Entry 8B5R (electron microscopy, 6.10 A resolution (low resolution: residue-level contacts below are approximate; hydrogen-bond / salt-bridge calls are withheld)); this record covers chains A and B of the 11 polymer chains in the assembly.

[Chain A (and B)]
Protein: Transitional endoplasmic reticulum ATPase
Organism: Homo sapiens
Notes: EC 3.6.4.6; chain B of this document is another copy of the same molecule, construct and numbering; everything in this record applies to it too
Reference sequence: P55072 (TERA_HUMAN); numbering as in UniProt (aligned over 2-806)
Sequence (812 residues; row label = number of the first residue in the row; numbers below 1 keep their minus sign (Met-5 is residue -5)):
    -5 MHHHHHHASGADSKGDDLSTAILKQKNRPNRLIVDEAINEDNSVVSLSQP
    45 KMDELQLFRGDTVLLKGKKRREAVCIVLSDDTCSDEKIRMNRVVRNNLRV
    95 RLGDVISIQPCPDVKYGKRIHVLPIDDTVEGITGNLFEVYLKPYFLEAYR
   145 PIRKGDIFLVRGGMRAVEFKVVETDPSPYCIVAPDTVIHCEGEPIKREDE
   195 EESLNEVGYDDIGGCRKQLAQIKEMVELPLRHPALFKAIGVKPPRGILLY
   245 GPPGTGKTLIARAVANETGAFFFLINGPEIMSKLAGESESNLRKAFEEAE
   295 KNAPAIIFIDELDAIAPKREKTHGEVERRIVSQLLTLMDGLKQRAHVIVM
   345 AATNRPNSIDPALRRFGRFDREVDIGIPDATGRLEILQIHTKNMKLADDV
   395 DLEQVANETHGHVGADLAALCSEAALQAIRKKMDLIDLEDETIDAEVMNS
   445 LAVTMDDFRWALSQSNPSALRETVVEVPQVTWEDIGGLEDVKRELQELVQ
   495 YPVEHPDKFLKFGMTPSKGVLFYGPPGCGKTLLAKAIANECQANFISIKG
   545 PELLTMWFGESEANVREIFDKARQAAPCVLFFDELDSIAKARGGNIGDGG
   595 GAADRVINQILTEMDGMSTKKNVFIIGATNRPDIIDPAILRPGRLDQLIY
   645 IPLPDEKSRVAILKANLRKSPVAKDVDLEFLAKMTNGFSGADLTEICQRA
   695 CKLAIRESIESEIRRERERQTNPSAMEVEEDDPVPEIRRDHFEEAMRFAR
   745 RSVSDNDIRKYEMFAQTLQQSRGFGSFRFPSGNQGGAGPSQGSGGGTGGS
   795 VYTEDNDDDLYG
Unresolved in the structure: -5 to 20, 763-806 (chain B: -5 to 20, 774-806)
Sequence notes: initiating methionine (-5); expression tag (-4 to 1)
Curated features (UniProtKB/Swiss-Prot):
  - region: Thr797 to Gly806 (Interaction with UBXN6)
  - motif: Asp802 to Gly806 (PIM motif)
  - binding site (ATP): Pro247 to Leu253, Asn348, His384, Gly521 to Leu526
  - modified residue: Ala2 (N-acetylalanine), Ser3 (Phosphoserine), Ser7 (Phosphoserine), Ser13 (Phosphoserine), Ser37 (Phosphoserine), Lys315 (N6,N6,N6-trimethyllysine), Thr436 (Phosphothreonine), Ser462 (Phosphoserine), Lys502 (N6-acetyllysine), Lys505 (N6-acetyllysine), Lys668 (N6-acetyllysine), Ser702 (Phosphoserine), Lys754 (N6-acetyllysine), Ser770 (Phosphoserine), Ser775 (Phosphoserine), Ser787 (Phosphoserine), Tyr805 (Phosphotyrosine)
  - cross-link (Glycyl lysine isopeptide (Lys-Gly)): Lys8 (interchain with G-Cter in SUMO2), Lys18 (interchain with G-Cter in SUMO2)
What the authors report for this chain:
  - mutagenesis - G54K, Y143A: unchanged binding to p37

[How chain A and chain B interact]
Contacting residue pairs (38):
  Pro246(A) - Phe360(B)
  Pro272(A) - Glu283(B)
  Met275(A) - Ala279(B)
  Met275(A) - Gly280(B)
  Ser276(A) - Ala279(B)
  Asn387(A) - Gly234(B)
  Met388(A) - Ile233(B)
  Met388(A) - Gly234(B)
  Leu432(A) - Asn21(B)
  Glu466(A) - Arg358(B)
  Val471(A) - Met611(B)
  Pro472(A) - Met611(B)
  Pro520(A) - Arg635(B)
  Gly521(A) - Pro636(B)
  Lys543(A) - Thr606(B)
  Leu548(A) - Gly553(B)
  Thr549(A) - Phe552(B)
  Met550(A) - Phe552(B)
  Glu578(A) - Asn602(B)
  Gly588(A) - Asp592(B)
  Asn589(A) - Asp592(B)
  Asn589(A) - Gly593(B)
  Asn589(A) - Gly594(B)
  Asn589(A) - Gly595(B)
  Asp592(A) - Gly594(B)
  Ser664(A) - Phe506(B)
  Ser664(A) - Gly507(B)
  Pro665(A) - Phe506(B)
  Asp671(A) - Arg772(B)
  Phe674(A) - Arg772(B)
  Ala685(A) - Pro636(B)
  Gln692(A) - Thr509(B)
  Cys695(A) - Met508(B)
  Ala743(A) - Arg766(B)
  Arg744(A) - Leu762(B)
  Arg744(A) - Ser765(B)
  Arg744(A) - Arg766(B)
  Arg745(A) - Ser765(B)
Other interface residues (no listed pair), chain A (41 interface residues in all): Pro247, Thr252, Lys277, Ala308, Lys315, Glu470, Ser581, Ile590, Asp686, Glu737, Arg741
Other interface residues (no listed pair), chain B (40 interface residues in all): Ala232, His317, Ser326, Asp333, Leu335, Lys505, Trp551, Asp598, Ser612, Gly637, Gly767, Gly769, Phe771

[In short]
The interface between chain A and chain B involves 41 residues on one side and 40 on the other. UniProt lists
15 ATP-binding residues on chain A. From the paper: G54K and Y143A of chain A leave binding to p37 unchanged.
Both chains are Transitional endoplasmic reticulum ATPase (Homo sapiens). Entry 8B5R (p97-p37-SPI substrate
complex) was determined by electron microscopy.
